PDB entry 7DZ6 | X-ray diffraction, 2.10 A resolution | chains B and C of the 4 polymer chains in the assembly

== Chain B (and C) ==
Molecule: D-tagatose 3-epimerase
From: Sinorhizobium fredii CCBAU 83666
Notes: EC 5.1.3.-; chain C of this document is another copy of the same molecule, construct and numbering; everything in this record applies to it too
UniProt: A0A249Q1V1 (A0A249Q1V1_RHIFR); residues 1-284 here = UniProt positions 1-284
Sequence (286 residues; each row starts with the number of its first residue):
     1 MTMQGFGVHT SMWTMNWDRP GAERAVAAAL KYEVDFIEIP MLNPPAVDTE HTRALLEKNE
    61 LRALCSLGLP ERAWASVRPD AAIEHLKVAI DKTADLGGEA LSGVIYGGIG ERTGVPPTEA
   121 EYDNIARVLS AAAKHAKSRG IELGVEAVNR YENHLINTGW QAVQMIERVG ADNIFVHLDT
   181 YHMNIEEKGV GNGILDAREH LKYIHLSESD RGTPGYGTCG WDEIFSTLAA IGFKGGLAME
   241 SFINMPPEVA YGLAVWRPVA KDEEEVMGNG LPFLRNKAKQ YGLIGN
Unresolved in the structure: 1, 285-286
Construct notes: expression tag (285-286)
Bound ions: Mg2+: E146, D179, E240

== Chain B / chain C interface ==
Pairs across the interface (12):
  G215(B) - K277(C)  hydrogen bond (backbone-side chain)
  Y216(B) - F273(C)
  Y216(B) - N276(C)  hydrogen bond
  Y216(B) - K277(C)
  Y216(B) - Q280(C)
  G217(B) - D222(C)
  N269(B) - N276(C)  hydrogen bond
  N276(B) - Y216(C)  hydrogen bond
  N276(B) - N269(C)  hydrogen bond
  K277(B) - G215(C)  hydrogen bond (side chain-backbone)
  K277(B) - Y216(C)
  Q280(B) - Y216(C)  hydrogen bond (side chain-backbone)
Also at the interface, not in a pair above, chain B (9 interface residues in all): D222, F273
Also at the interface, not in a pair above, chain C (9 interface residues in all): G217

== In short ==
The chain B/chain C interface involves 9 residues from each chain, with 7 hydrogen bonds. Among the polar
pairs are G215(B)-K277(C), Y216(B)-N276(C) and N269(B)-N276(C). The Mg2+ site is built by E146(B), D179(B) and
E240(B).
Both chains are D-tagatose 3-epimerase (Sinorhizobium fredii CCBAU 83666). Entry 7DZ6 (Crystal structures of
D-allulose 3-epimerase with D-allulose from Sinorhizobium fredii) was determined by X-ray diffraction together
with 7DZ2, 7DZ3, 7DZ4 and 7DZ5 from the same study.
